PDB entry 9DWM | electron microscopy, 4.20 A resolution (low resolution: residue-level contacts below are approximate; hydrogen-bond / salt-bridge calls are withheld) | chains A and J of the 12 polymer chains in the assembly

# Chain A
Protein: Histone H3.2
Source organism: Homo sapiens
UniProt: Q71DI3 (H32_HUMAN); residues 1-135 here correspond to UniProt positions 2-136 (UniProt number = residue number + 1)
Chain sequence (135 residues; each row starts with the number of its first residue):
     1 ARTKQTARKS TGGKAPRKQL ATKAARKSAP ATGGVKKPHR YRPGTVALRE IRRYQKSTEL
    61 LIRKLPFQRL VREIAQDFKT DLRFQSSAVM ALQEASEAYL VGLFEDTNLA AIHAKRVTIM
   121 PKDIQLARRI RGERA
Unresolved in the structure: 1-37, 135
Differences from the reference sequence: engineered mutation Ala110 (Cys111 in Q71DI3)
Swiss-Prot annotation at these positions:
  - modified residue: Arg2 (Asymmetric dimethylarginine), Thr3 (Phosphothreonine), Lys4 (Allysine), Gln5 (5-glutamyl dopamine), Thr6 (Phosphothreonine), Arg8 (Citrulline), Lys9 (N6,N6,N6-trimethyllysine), Ser10 (ADP-ribosylserine), Thr11 (Phosphothreonine), Lys14 (N6-(2-hydroxyisobutyryl)lysine), Arg17 (Asymmetric dimethylarginine), Lys18 (N6-(2-hydroxyisobutyryl)lysine), Lys23 (N6-(2-hydroxyisobutyryl)lysine), Arg26 (Citrulline), Lys27 (N6,N6,N6-trimethyllysine), Ser28 (ADP-ribosylserine), Lys36 (N6,N6,N6-trimethyllysine), Lys37 (N6-methyllysine), Tyr41 (Phosphotyrosine), Lys56 (N6,N6,N6-trimethyllysine) and 8 more in UniProt
  - lipidation: Lys18 (N6-decanoyllysine)

# Chain J
Molecule: 601 J strand (non-damaged strand)
Sequence (147 nucleotides; row label = number of the first residue in the row):
     1 ATCGGATGTA TATATCTGAC ACGTGCCTGG AGACTAGGGA GTAATCCCCT TGGCGGTTAA
    61 AACGCGGGGG ACAGCGCGTA CGTGCGTTTA AGCGGTGCTA GAGCTGTCTA CGACCAATTG
   121 AGCGGCCTCG GCACCGGGAT TCTCGAT
Unresolved in the structure: 1, 147

# Interface between chain A and chain J
Pairs across the interface (7; chain A residue first):
  Gly44(A) with DT83(J)
  Val46(A) with DT83(J)
  Ala47(A) with DG82(J); DT83(J)
  Arg63(A) with DG92(J)
  Lys64(A) with DG92(J)
  Leu65(A) with DG92(J)
Interface residues without a listed pair, chain A (9 interface residues in all): Pro43, Thr45, Ile62
Interface residues without a listed pair, chain J (4 interface residues in all): DA91

# Overview
9 residues of chain A and 4 residues of chain J are in contact.
Chain A is Histone H3.2 (Homo sapiens) and chain J is 601 J strand (non-damaged strand); the structure, DNA
polymerase Beta bound to a nucleosome containing a 1-nt gap at SHL-5.5, was determined by electron microscopy.
